Entry 7TNQ (electron microscopy, 8.40 A resolution (very low resolution: no residue pairs are listed; an interface is given only as per-side residue counts)); this record covers chains A1 and A2 of the 100 polymer chains in the assembly.

Chain A1:
Protein: Tubulin beta chain
Organism: Toxoplasma gondii
UniProtKB: A0A125YWG5 (A0A125YWG5_TOXGM); numbering as in UniProt (aligned over 1-449)
Amino-acid sequence (449 residues; numbered 1 to 449; the number before each row is that of its first residue):
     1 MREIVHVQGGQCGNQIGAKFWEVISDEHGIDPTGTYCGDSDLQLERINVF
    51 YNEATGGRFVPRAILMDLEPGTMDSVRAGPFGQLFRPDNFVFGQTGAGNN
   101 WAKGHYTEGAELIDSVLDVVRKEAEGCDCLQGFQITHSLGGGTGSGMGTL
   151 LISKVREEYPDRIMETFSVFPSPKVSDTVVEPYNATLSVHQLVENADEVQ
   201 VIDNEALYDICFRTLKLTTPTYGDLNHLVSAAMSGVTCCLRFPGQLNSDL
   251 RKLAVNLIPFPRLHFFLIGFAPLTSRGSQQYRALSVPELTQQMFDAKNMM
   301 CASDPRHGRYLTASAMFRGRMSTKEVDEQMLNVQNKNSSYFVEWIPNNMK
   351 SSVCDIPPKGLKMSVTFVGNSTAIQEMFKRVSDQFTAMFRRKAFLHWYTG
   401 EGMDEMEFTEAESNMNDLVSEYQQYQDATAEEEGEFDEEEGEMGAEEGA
Disordered / not traced: 427-449
Cystine bridges: C238-C354

Chain A2:
Protein: Tubulin alpha chain
Organism: Toxoplasma gondii
UniProtKB: P10873 (TBA_TOXGO); numbering as in UniProt (aligned over 1-453)
Amino-acid sequence (453 residues; numbered 1 to 453; the number before each row is that of its first residue):
     1 MREVISIHVGQAGIQIGNACWELFCLEHGIQPDGQMPSDKTIGGGDDAFN
    51 TFFSETGAGKHVPRCVFLDLEPTVVDEVRTGTYRHLFHPEQLISGKEDAA
   101 NNFARGHYTIGKEIVDLSLDRIRKLADNCTGLQGFLMFNAVGGGTGSGLG
   151 CLLLERLSVDYGKKSKLNFCSWPSPQVSTAVVEPYNSVLSTHSLLEHTDV
   201 AVMLDNEAIYDICRRNLDIERPTYTNLNRLIAQVISSLTASLRFDGALNV
   251 DVTEFQTNLVPYPRIHFMLSSYAPIISAEKAYHEQLSVAEITNSAFEPAS
   301 MMAKCDPRHGKYMACCLMYRGDVVPKDVNAAVATIKTKRTIQFVDWCPTG
   351 FKCGINYQPPTVVPGGDLAKVMRAVCMISNSTAIAEVFSRMDHKFDLMYA
   401 KRAFVHWYVGEGMEEGEFSEAREDLAALEKDYEEVGIETAEGEGEEEGYG
   451 DEY
Disordered / not traced: 38-46, 438-453
UniProt features mapped onto this chain:
  - active site: E254
  - binding site (GTP): Q11, E71, G144, T145, T179, N206, N228
  - binding site (Mg(2+)): E71
  - site: Y453 (Involved in polymerization)
  - modified residue: K40 (N6-acetyllysine)

How chain A1 and chain A2 interact:
At this resolution (8 A) residue pairs are not listed: 30 residues of chain A1 and 30 of chain A2 lie at the interface.

Summary:
Chain A1 and chain A2 each contribute 30 residues to their interface. Curated annotation (UniProt) lists
active-site residue E254(A2), 7 GTP-binding residues and Mg2+-binding residue E71(A2) on chain A2.
Chain A1 is Tubulin beta chain and chain A2 is Tubulin alpha chain, both from Toxoplasma gondii; the
structure, The symmetry-released subpellicular microtubule map from detergent-extracted Toxoplasma cells, was
determined by electron microscopy together with 7TNS and 7TNT from the same study.
